7LYB - chains A and I of the 13 polymer chains in the assembly; structure by electron microscopy, 3.28 A resolution.

# Chain A
Protein: Histone H3.1
Organism: Homo sapiens
UniProt: P68431 (H31_HUMAN); residues 0-135 here correspond to UniProt positions 1-136 (UniProt number = residue number + 1)
Sequence (140 residues; row label = number of the first residue in the row; numbers below 1 keep their minus sign (Gly-4 is residue -4)):
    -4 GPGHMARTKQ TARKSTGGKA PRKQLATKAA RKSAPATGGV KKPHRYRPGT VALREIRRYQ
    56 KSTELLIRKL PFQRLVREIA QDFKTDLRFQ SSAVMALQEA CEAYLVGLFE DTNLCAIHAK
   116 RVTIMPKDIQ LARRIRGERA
Disordered / not traced: -4 to 36
Construct notes: expression tag (-4 to -1)
Curated features (UniProtKB/Swiss-Prot):
  - modified residue: Arg2 (Asymmetric dimethylarginine), Thr3 (Phosphothreonine), Lys4 (Allysine), Gln5 (5-glutamyl dopamine), Thr6 (Phosphothreonine), Arg8 (Citrulline), Lys9 (N6,N6,N6-trimethyllysine), Ser10 (ADP-ribosylserine), Thr11 (Phosphothreonine), Lys14 (N6-(2-hydroxyisobutyryl)lysine), Arg17 (Asymmetric dimethylarginine), Lys18 (N6-(2-hydroxyisobutyryl)lysine), Lys23 (N6-(2-hydroxyisobutyryl)lysine), Arg26 (Citrulline), Lys27 (N6,N6,N6-trimethyllysine), Ser28 (ADP-ribosylserine), Lys36 (N6,N6,N6-trimethyllysine), Lys37 (N6-methyllysine), Tyr41 (Phosphotyrosine), Lys56 (N6,N6,N6-trimethyllysine) and 8 more in UniProt
  - lipidation: Lys18 (N6-decanoyllysine)

# Chain I
Molecule: 147-nt DNA strand
Organism: Homo sapiens
Sequence (147 nucleotides; row label = number of the first residue in the row; numbers below 1 keep their minus sign (DA-73 is residue -73)):
   -73 ATCGAGAATC CCGGTGCCGA GGCCGCTCAA TTGGTCGTAG ACAGCTCTAG CACCGCTTAA
   -13 ACGCACGTAC GCGCTGTCCC CCGCGTTTTA ACCGCCAAGG GGATTACTCC CTAGTCTCCA
    47 GGCACGTGTC AGATATATAC ATCCGAT

# How chain A and chain I interact
Residue-residue contacts - 20 pairs, chain A then chain I:
  Tyr41(A) with DC69(I), phosphate contact; DC70(I), sugar contact
  Arg42(A) with DA-5(I), salt bridge to the phosphate; DC70(I), hydrogen bond to the phosphate; DG71(I), salt bridge to the phosphate
  Pro43(A) with DA-5(I), sugar contact
  Thr45(A) with DC70(I), phosphate contact
  Arg72(A) with DC-23(I), salt bridge to the phosphate
  Arg83(A) with DG-24(I), sugar contact; DC-23(I), phosphate contact
  Phe84(A) with DG-24(I), sugar contact; DC-23(I), hydrogen bond to the phosphate
  Gln85(A) with DG-24(I), phosphate contact
  Ser86(A) with DG-24(I), phosphate contact
  Lys115(A) with DG-3(I), phosphate contact
  Arg116(A) with DG-3(I), phosphate contact; DC-2(I), phosphate contact
  Val117(A) with DG-3(I), phosphate contact
  Thr118(A) with DG-3(I), phosphate contact
  Met120(A) with DG-3(I), phosphate contact
Also at the interface, not in a pair above, chain A (17 interface residues in all): His39, Arg40, Arg63
Also at the interface, not in a pair above, chain I (10 interface residues in all): DA-14, DA-13

# Overview
17 residues of chain A and 10 residues of chain I are in contact, with 2 hydrogen bonds and 3 salt bridges.
Polar pairs include Arg42(A)-DC70(I), Phe84(A)-DC-23(I) and Arg42(A)-DA-5(I).
Chain A is Histone H3.1 and chain I is a 147-nt DNA strand, both from Homo sapiens; the structure, Cryo-EM
structure of the human nucleosome core particle in complex with BRCA1-BARD1-UbcH5c, was determined by electron
microscopy, deposited together with 7LYA.
